3SCF - chains A and B; structure by X-ray diffraction, 2.85 A resolution.

== Chain A (and B) ==
Name: Epoxidase
From: Streptomyces wedmorensis
Notes: chain B of this document is another copy of the same molecule, construct and numbering; everything in this record applies to it too
UniProt: Q56185 (Q56185_STRWE); numbering as in UniProt (aligned over 1-198)
Sequence (198 residues; row label = number of the first residue in the row):
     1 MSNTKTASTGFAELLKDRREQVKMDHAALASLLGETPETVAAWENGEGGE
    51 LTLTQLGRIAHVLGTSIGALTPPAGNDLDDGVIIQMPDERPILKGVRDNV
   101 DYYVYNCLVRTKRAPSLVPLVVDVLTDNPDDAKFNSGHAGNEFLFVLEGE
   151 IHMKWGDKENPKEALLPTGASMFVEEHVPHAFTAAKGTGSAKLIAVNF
Disordered / not traced: 1-5
Bound ions: Fe2+: His-138, Glu-142, His-180 (together with (S)-2-hydroxypropylphosphonic acid, nitric oxide)
Small-molecule neighbours:
  - nitric oxide: Asn-135, His-138, Glu-142, His-180, Ala-195, Asn-197
  - nitric oxide (NO): His-138, Glu-142, His-180, Ala-195, Asn-197
  - (S)-2-hydroxypropylphosphonic acid (S0H): Arg-97, Tyr-103, Tyr-105, Asn-135, His-138, Glu-142, Leu-144, His-180, Phe-182
Swiss-Prot annotation at these positions:
  - DNA-binding region: His-26 to Asn-45 (H-T-H motif)
  - binding site (substrate): Lys-23, Arg-97, Tyr-105, Asn-135 to His-138, Glu-142
  - binding site (Fe cation): His-138, Glu-142, His-180
  - mutagenesis: Lys-23 (K23A: Abolishes (S)-2-hydroxypropylphosphonic acid epoxidase activity), Tyr-105 (Y105F: Abolishes (S)-2-hydroxypropylphosphonic acid epoxidase activity), Glu-142 (E142A: Abolishes (S)-2-hydroxypropylphosphonic acid epoxidase activity)
What the authors report for this chain:
  - binding site for (S)-2-hydroxypropylphosphonic acid: Lys-23, Arg-97, Tyr-105, Asn-135, Leu-144, Phe-182
  - Fe2+ coordination: His-180

== How chain A and chain B interact ==
Contacting residue pairs (57):
  Ala-7(A) / Leu-53(B)
  Ser-8(A) / Leu-53(B)
  Phe-11(A) / Leu-53(B)  hydrophobic
  Arg-18(A) / Pro-115(B)  hydrogen bond (side chain-backbone)
  Gln-21(A) / Val-118(B)
  Val-22(A) / Arg-110(B)
  Lys-23(A) / Leu-93(B)
  Lys-23(A) / Tyr-105(B)
  Lys-23(A) / Cys-107(B)
  Lys-23(A) / Leu-120(B)
  Met-24(A) / Leu-93(B)
  Asp-25(A) / Leu-93(B)
  Gly-49(A) / Thr-52(B)
  Gly-49(A) / Leu-53(B)  hydrogen bond (backbone-backbone)
  Gly-49(A) / Thr-54(B)  hydrogen bond (backbone-backbone)
  Glu-50(A) / Thr-52(B)
  Leu-51(A) / Leu-51(B)
  Leu-51(A) / Thr-52(B)
  Leu-51(A) / Leu-53(B)  hydrogen bond (backbone-backbone)
  Thr-52(A) / Gly-49(B)  hydrogen bond (side chain-backbone)
  Thr-52(A) / Glu-50(B)
  Thr-52(A) / Leu-51(B)
  Leu-53(A) / Ala-7(B)
  Leu-53(A) / Ser-8(B)
  Leu-53(A) / Phe-11(B)  hydrophobic
  Leu-53(A) / Gly-48(B)
  Leu-53(A) / Gly-49(B)  hydrogen bond (backbone-backbone)
  Leu-53(A) / Leu-51(B)  hydrogen bond (backbone-backbone)
  Leu-53(A) / Leu-56(B)  hydrophobic
  Thr-54(A) / Gly-49(B)  hydrogen bond (backbone-backbone)
  Leu-56(A) / Leu-53(B)  hydrophobic
  Leu-56(A) / Leu-56(B)  hydrophobic
  His-61(A) / Lys-112(B)  hydrogen bond
  Gly-64(A) / Lys-112(B)
  Gly-64(A) / Pro-115(B)
  Thr-65(A) / Ala-74(B)
  Thr-65(A) / Pro-115(B)
  Ser-66(A) / Ala-74(B)
  Ile-67(A) / Thr-71(B)
  Gly-68(A) / Gly-68(B)
  Gly-68(A) / Thr-71(B)
  Thr-71(A) / Ile-67(B)
  Thr-71(A) / Gly-68(B)  hydrogen bond (side chain-backbone)
  Ala-74(A) / Thr-65(B)
  Ala-74(A) / Ser-66(B)
  Leu-93(A) / Lys-23(B)
  Leu-93(A) / Met-24(B)
  Leu-93(A) / Asp-25(B)
  Tyr-105(A) / Lys-23(B)  hydrogen bond
  Cys-107(A) / Lys-23(B)
  Arg-110(A) / Val-22(B)
  Lys-112(A) / His-61(B)  hydrogen bond
  Pro-115(A) / Arg-18(B)  hydrogen bond (backbone-side chain)
  Pro-115(A) / Gly-64(B)
  Pro-115(A) / Thr-65(B)
  Val-118(A) / Gln-21(B)
  Leu-120(A) / Lys-23(B)
Other interface residues (no listed pair), chain A (38 interface residues in all): Gly-48, Gly-57, Pro-72, Pro-73, Thr-111, Ser-116
Other interface residues (no listed pair), chain B (38 interface residues in all): Pro-72, Pro-73, Thr-111, Ser-116, Asn-197

== Overview ==
The chain A/chain B interface involves 38 residues from each chain; the contacts include 13 hydrogen bonds.
Polar contacts include Arg-18(A)/Pro-115(B), Thr-52(A)/Gly-49(B) and His-61(A)/Lys-112(B). Chain A binds
nitric oxide and (S)-2-hydroxypropylphosphonic acid. The paper reports a binding site for
(S)-2-hydroxypropylphosphonic acid at Lys-23(A), Arg-97(A) and Tyr-105(A) among others; Fe2+ coordination by
His-180(A).
Both chains are Epoxidase (Streptomyces wedmorensis). Entry 3SCF (Fe(II)-HppE with S-HPP and NO) was
determined by X-ray diffraction together with 3SCG and 3SCH from the same study.
